7L8W - chains E and F of the 8 polymer chains in the assembly; structure by electron microscopy, 4.10 A resolution (low resolution: residue-level contacts below are approximate; hydrogen-bond / salt-bridge calls are withheld).

Chain E:
Name: BG505 SOSIP.v5.2 N241/N289 - gp120
Source organism: Human immunodeficiency virus 1
Chain sequence (503 residues; numbered -1 to 503 plus 12 insertion-coded residues; 14 numbers in that range are skipped by the numbering (no residue carries them; nothing is unmodelled there); the number before each row is that of its first residue; a row labelled like 185A-185K holds insertion residues (185A, then the next letters in order); numbers below 1 keep their minus sign (Met-1 is residue -1)):
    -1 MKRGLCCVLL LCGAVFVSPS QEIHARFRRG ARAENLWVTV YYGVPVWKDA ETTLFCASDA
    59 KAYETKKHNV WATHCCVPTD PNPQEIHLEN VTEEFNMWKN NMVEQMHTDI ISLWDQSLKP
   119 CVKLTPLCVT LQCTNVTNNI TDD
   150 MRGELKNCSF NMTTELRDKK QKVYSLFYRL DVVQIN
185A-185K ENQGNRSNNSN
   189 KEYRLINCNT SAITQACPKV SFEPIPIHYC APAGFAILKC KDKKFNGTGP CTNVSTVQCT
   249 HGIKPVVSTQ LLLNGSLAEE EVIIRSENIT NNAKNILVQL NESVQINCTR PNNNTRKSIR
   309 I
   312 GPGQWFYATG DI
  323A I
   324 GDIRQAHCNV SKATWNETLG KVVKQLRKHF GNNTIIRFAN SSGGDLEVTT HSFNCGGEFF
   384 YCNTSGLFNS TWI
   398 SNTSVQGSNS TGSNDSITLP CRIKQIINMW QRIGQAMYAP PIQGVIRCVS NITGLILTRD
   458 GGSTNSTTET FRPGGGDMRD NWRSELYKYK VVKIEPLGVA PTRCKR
Disordered / not traced: -1 to 32, 60-63, 185A-185K, 398-412
Disulfides: Cys54-Cys73, Cys119-Cys205, Cys126-Cys196, Cys131-Cys157, Cys218-Cys247, Cys228-Cys239, Cys296-Cys331, Cys378-Cys445, Cys385-Cys418
Covalently attached groups: N-acetylglucosamine (NAG) linked to Asn88, Asn133, Asn156, Asn160, Asn197, Asn234, Asn241, Asn262, Asn276, Asn289, Asn295, Asn301, Asn332, Asn339, Asn355, Asn363, Asn386, Asn392, Asn448
What the authors report for this chain:
  - post-translational modification sites: Asn262

Chain F:
Name: BG505 SOSIP.v5.2 N241/N289 - gp41
Source organism: Human immunodeficiency virus 1
Chain sequence (145 residues; row label = number of the first residue in the row):
   520 LGFLGAAGST MGAASMTLTV QARNLLSGIV QQQSNLLRAP ECQQHLLKLT VWGIKQLQAR
   580 VLAVERYLRD QQLLGIWGCS GKLICCTNVP WNSTWSNRNL SEIWDNMTWL QWDKEISNYT
   640 QIIYGLLEES QNQQEKNEQD LLALD
Disordered / not traced: 520, 547-557, 664
Disulfides: Cys598-Cys604
Covalently attached groups: N-acetylglucosamine (NAG) linked to Asn611, Asn618, Asn637

Chain E / chain F interface:
Inter-chain disulfides: Cys74(E)-Cys561(F), Cys501(E)-Cys605(F)
Pairs across the interface (83):
  Leu34(E) - Pro609(F)
  Leu34(E) - Trp610(F)
  Leu34(E) - Leu619(F)
  Trp35(E) - Asn607(F)
  Trp35(E) - Val608(F)
  Trp35(E) - Pro609(F)
  Trp35(E) - Trp610(F)
  Val36(E) - Thr606(F)
  Val36(E) - Val608(F)
  Val36(E) - Pro609(F)
  Val36(E) - Trp610(F)
  Val36(E) - Trp614(F)
  Thr37(E) - Ile603(F)
  Thr37(E) - Cys604(F)
  Val38(E) - Trp596(F)
  Val38(E) - Leu602(F)
  Val38(E) - Ile603(F)
  Val38(E) - Cys604(F)
  Val38(E) - Leu646(F)
  Tyr39(E) - Leu602(F)
  Tyr39(E) - Ile603(F)
  Tyr39(E) - Trp628(F)
  Tyr40(E) - Leu537(F)
  Tyr40(E) - Leu544(F)
  Tyr40(E) - Tyr586(F)
  Tyr40(E) - Gln590(F)
  Tyr40(E) - Leu602(F)
  Gly41(E) - Leu537(F)
  Gly41(E) - Gln540(F)
  Val42(E) - Leu537(F)
  Val42(E) - Gln540(F)
  Val42(E) - Trp628(F)
  Pro43(E) - Ala525(F)
  Pro43(E) - Ala526(F)
  Pro43(E) - Gln540(F)
  Val44(E) - Trp628(F)
  Val44(E) - Leu629(F)
  Val44(E) - Asp632(F)
  Trp45(E) - Leu523(F)
  Trp45(E) - Ala526(F)
  Trp45(E) - Leu629(F)
  Phe53(E) - Gln575(F)
  Thr71(E) - His564(F)
  His72(E) - His564(F)
  His72(E) - Leu568(F)
  His72(E) - Trp571(F)
  Cys74(E) - Cys561(F)  disulfide
  Val75(E) - Cys561(F)
  Ile84(E) - Gly521(F)
  Ile84(E) - Gly524(F)
  Leu86(E) - Leu523(F)
  Glu87(E) - Gly527(F)
  Val89(E) - Ala526(F)
  Val89(E) - Gly527(F)
  Asp107(E) - Lys574(F)
  Gln114(E) - Leu568(F)
  Ala221(E) - Asn543(F)
  Ala221(E) - Leu544(F)
  Ala221(E) - Ser546(F)
  Thr244(E) - Leu523(F)
  Lys490(E) - Arg585(F)
  Ile491(E) - Phe522(F)
  Pro493(E) - Leu544(F)
  Pro493(E) - Asp589(F)
  Leu494(E) - Asp589(F)
  Leu494(E) - Leu593(F)
  Val496(E) - Trp631(F)
  Ala497(E) - Met530(F)
  Ala497(E) - Trp631(F)
  Pro498(E) - Trp610(F)
  Pro498(E) - Ile622(F)
  Pro498(E) - Trp631(F)
  Thr499(E) - Trp623(F)
  Arg500(E) - Leu619(F)
  Cys501(E) - Cys605(F)  disulfide
  Lys502(E) - Thr606(F)
  Arg503(E) - Trp596(F)
  Arg503(E) - Gly597(F)
  Arg503(E) - Cys605(F)
  Arg503(E) - Thr606(F)
  Arg503(E) - Asn607(F)
  Arg503(E) - Gln650(F)
  Arg503(E) - Gln653(F)
Other interface residues (no listed pair), chain E (45 interface residues in all): Thr51, Cys54, Cys73, Leu111, Gly222, Ala224, Leu226, Gly495
Other interface residues (no listed pair), chain F (53 interface residues in all): Ala533, Thr536, Ala541, Ala582, Leu592, Ile642, Tyr643

In short:
Chain E and chain F form an interface of 45 and 53 residues respectively, with 2 disulfide bonds. Covalently
linked N-acetylglucosamine: at Asn88(E), Asn133(E), Asn156(E), Asn160(E), Asn197(E) and Asn234(E) and 13 more.
N-acetylglucosamine is covalently linked to Asn611(F), Asn618(F) and Asn637(F). From the paper: a modification
site at Asn262(E).
Chain E is BG505 SOSIP.v5.2 N241/N289 - gp120 and chain F is BG505 SOSIP.v5.2 N241/N289 - gp41, both from
Human immunodeficiency virus 1; the structure, BG505 SOSIP.v5.2 N241/N289 in complex with the polyclonal Fab
pAbC-3 from animal Rh.33311 (Wk26 time point), was determined by electron microscopy, deposited together with
7L7T, 7L7U, 7L85, 7L86, 7L87, 7L88 and 15 further entries.
